4RH0 - chain A; structure by X-ray diffraction, 2.10 A resolution.

# Chain A
Molecule: Spore photoproduct lyase
Source organism: Geobacillus thermodenitrificans NG80-2
Notes: EC 4.1.99.14
Reference sequence: A4IQU1 (A4IQU1_GEOTN); numbering as in UniProt (aligned over 2-341)
Sequence (368 residues; each row starts with the number of its first residue; numbers below 1 keep their minus sign (Met-26 is residue -26)):
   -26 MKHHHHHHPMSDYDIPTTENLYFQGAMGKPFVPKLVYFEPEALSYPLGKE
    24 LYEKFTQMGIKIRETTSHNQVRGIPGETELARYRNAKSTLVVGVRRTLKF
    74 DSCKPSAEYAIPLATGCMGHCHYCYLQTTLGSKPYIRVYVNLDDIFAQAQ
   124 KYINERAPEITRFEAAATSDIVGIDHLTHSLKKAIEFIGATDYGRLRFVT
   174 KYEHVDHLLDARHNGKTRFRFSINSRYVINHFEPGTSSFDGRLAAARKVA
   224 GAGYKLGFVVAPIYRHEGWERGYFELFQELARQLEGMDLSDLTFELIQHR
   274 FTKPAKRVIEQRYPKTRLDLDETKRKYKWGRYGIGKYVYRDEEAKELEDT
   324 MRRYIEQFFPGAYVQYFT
Disordered / not traced: -26 to 1
Sequence notes: expression tag (-26 to 1); engineered mutation Cys76 (Ser in A4IQU1), Ala140 (Cys in A4IQU1)
Ion coordination: 4Fe-4S cluster Fe: Cys90, Cys94, Cys97 (together with Se-ADENOSYLSELENOMETHIONINE)
Residues lining bound ligands:
  - Se-ADENOSYLSELENOMETHIONINE (EEM; [(3S)-3-amino-4-hydroxy-4-oxo-butyl]-[[(2S,3S,4R,5R)-5-(6-aminopurin-9-yl)-3,4-dihydroxy-oxolan-2-yl]methyl]-methyl-selanium): Tyr96, Cys97, Tyr98, Leu99, Ala139, Ala140, Ser142, Asp143, Val172, Thr173, Lys174, Ser195, Val232, Ala234, Pro235, Ile270, Gln271, His272, Arg273
  - 4Fe-4S cluster (SF4): Cys90, Gly92, His93, Cys94, Tyr96, Cys97, Leu99, Asp143, Lys174, Tyr175, Thr209
Reported in the primary citation:
  - mutagenesis - S76C/C140A: increased catalytic activity
  - mutagenesis - C140A: decreased catalytic activity on SP
  - catalytic residues: Cys76 (proposed by the authors, not directly observed)
  - catalytic residues: Tyr98 (citing earlier work)

# Summary
Chain A binds Se-ADENOSYLSELENOMETHIONINE and 4Fe-4S cluster. Cys90, Cys94 and Cys97 form the 4Fe-4S cluster
Fe site. The paper reports catalytic residues Cys76 and Tyr98; S76C/C140A increase catalytic activity.
Chain A is Spore photoproduct lyase (Geobacillus thermodenitrificans NG80-2); the structure, Spore
photoproduct lyase C140A/S76C mutant with bound AdoMet, was determined by X-ray diffraction together with 4RH1
from the same study.
